7SPI - chains C1 and E1 of the 78 polymer chains in the assembly; structure by electron microscopy, 2.97 A resolution.

[Chain C1]
Molecule: TraK
Source organism: Salmonella typhi
UniProtKB: Q8KNL8 (Q8KNL8_SALTI); residues 1-246 here = UniProt positions 1-246
Amino-acid sequence (246 residues; each row starts with the number of its first residue):
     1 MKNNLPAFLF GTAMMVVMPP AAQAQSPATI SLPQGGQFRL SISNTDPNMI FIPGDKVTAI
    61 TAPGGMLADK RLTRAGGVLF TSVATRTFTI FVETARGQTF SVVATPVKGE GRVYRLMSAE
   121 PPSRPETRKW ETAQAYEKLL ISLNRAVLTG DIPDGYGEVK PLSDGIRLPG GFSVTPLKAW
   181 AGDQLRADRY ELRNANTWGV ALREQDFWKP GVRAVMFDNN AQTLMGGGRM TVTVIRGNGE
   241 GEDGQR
Unresolved in the structure: 1-24, 242-246
From the paper describing this entry:
  - self-association interface (contacts with another copy of this molecule); pairs are residue here / residue on that copy: R213-E131 (salt bridge)

[Chain E1]
Molecule: TraB
Source organism: Salmonella typhi
UniProtKB: Q8KNL7 (Q8KNL7_SALTI); residue numbers follow UniProt; this construct covers 1-453
Amino-acid sequence (453 residues; each row starts with the number of its first residue):
     1 MANVNKVVRR RQVALLIALV LGIGAGGAGT WMVSEMNLKK APPAKAPKGE PAPDMTGVVN
    61 QSFDNKVQRS AIAEAQRLNK ETQTEIKKLR TEMGLVSRDL KGSQDRIREL EDQNQLLQTQ
   121 LEAGKNFDSL SAEPLPGALA SQGKPAPAGN VPPPTSFWPA GGGQAPAAPV MTPIQRPGMM
   181 DSQEFSLPDT GPKKPRFPWI SSGSFVEAIV VEGADANASV TGDKNTAPMQ LRLTGKVQMP
   241 NDEEFDLTGC FVTLEAWGDV SSERAIVRSR SISCKLGDDD IDQKIAGHVS FMGKNGIKGE
   301 VVMRNGQILL YAGGAGFLDG IGKGIEKASS TTVGVGATAS MSAADIGQAG LGGGVSSAAK
   361 TLSDYYIKRA EQYHPVIPIG AGNEVTLVFQ DGFQLETLEE ARAKAAARKK QNQPSASSTP
   421 AAMPGNTPDM LKQLQDFRVG DTVDPATGQV VTQ
Unresolved in the structure: 1-175, 187-453

[Interface between chain C1 and chain E1]
Residue-residue contacts - 21 pairs, chain C1 then chain E1:
  T58(C1) - Q183(E1)
  T58(C1) - E184(E1)
  T58(C1) - F185(E1)  hydrogen bond (backbone-backbone)
  A59(C1) - Q183(E1)
  I60(C1) - D181(E1)
  I60(C1) - Q183(E1)
  T61(C1) - M180(E1)
  T61(C1) - D181(E1)
  T61(C1) - S182(E1)
  A62(C1) - M180(E1)
  A62(C1) - D181(E1)  hydrogen bond (backbone-backbone)
  P63(C1) - D181(E1)
  G64(C1) - M179(E1)  hydrogen bond (backbone-backbone)
  G64(C1) - M180(E1)
  G64(C1) - D181(E1)
  G65(C1) - D181(E1)  hydrogen bond (backbone-side chain)
  M66(C1) - D181(E1)
  K70(C1) - D181(E1)  hydrogen bond (side chain-backbone)
  K70(C1) - Q183(E1)
  K70(C1) - F185(E1)
  L72(C1) - F185(E1)  hydrophobic
Other interface residues (no listed pair), chain C1 (13 interface residues in all): L67, R71
From the paper, about this interface:
  - interface residues, chain E1: R176(E1)

[Overview]
Chain C1 and chain E1 form an interface of 13 and 7 residues respectively; the contacts include 5 hydrogen
bonds. Among the polar pairs are G65(C1)-D181(E1), K70(C1)-D181(E1) and T58(C1)-F185(E1). The paper reports
the interface residue R176(E1); a self-association interface involving R213(C1).
Chain C1 is TraK and chain E1 is TraB, both from Salmonella typhi; the structure, Models for C13
reconstruction of Outer Membrane Core Complex (OMCC) of Type IV Secretion System (T4SS) ..., was determined by
electron microscopy, deposited together with 7SPB, 7SPC, 7SPJ and 7SPK.
